PDB entry 3RMK | X-ray diffraction, 1.95 A resolution | chains A and B of the 6 polymer chains in the assembly

[Chain A]
Molecule: Toluene-4-monooxygenase system protein A
From: Pseudomonas mendocina
Notes: EC 1.14.13.-
Reference sequence: Q00456 (TMOA_PSEME); residue numbers follow UniProt; this construct covers 2-493
Chain sequence (492 residues; row label = number of the first residue in the row):
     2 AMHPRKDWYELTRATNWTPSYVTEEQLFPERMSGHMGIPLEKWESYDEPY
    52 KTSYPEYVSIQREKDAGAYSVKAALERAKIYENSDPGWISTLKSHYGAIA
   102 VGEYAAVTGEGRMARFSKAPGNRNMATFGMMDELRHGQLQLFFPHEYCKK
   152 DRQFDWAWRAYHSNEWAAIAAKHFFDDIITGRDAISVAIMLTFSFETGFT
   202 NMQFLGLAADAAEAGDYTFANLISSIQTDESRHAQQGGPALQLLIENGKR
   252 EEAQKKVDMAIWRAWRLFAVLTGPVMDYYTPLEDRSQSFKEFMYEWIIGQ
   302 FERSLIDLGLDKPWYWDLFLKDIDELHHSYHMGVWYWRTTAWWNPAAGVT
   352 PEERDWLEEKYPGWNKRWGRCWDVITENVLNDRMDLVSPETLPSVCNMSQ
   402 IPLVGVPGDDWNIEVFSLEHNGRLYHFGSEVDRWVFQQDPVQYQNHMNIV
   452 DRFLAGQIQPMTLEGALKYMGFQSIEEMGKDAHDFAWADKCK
Sequence notes: conflict Trp336 (Leu in Q00456), Tyr337 (Asp in Q00456)
Bound ions: Fe ion site 1: Glu104, Glu134, His137 (together with 4-bromophenol); Fe ion site 2: Glu134, Glu197, Glu231, His234 (together with 4-bromophenol); Ca2+ site 1 near Asp259 (its only coordinating residue here); Ca2+ site 2: Asn345, Glu477, Met479
Ligand contacts:
  - 4-bromophenol (BML), molecule 1: His96, Ile100, Phe196, Gln204, Ala265, Leu268, Phe269, Leu272, Thr273
  - 4-bromophenol (BML), molecule 2: Ile100, Gly103, Glu104, Ala107, Glu134, Phe176, Ile180, Leu192, Phe196, Glu197, Thr201, Glu231, His234
  - 4-bromophenol (BML), molecule 3: Trp167, Ser330, Tyr331, Gly334, Val335, Trp338, Thr341, Pro394, Pro403, Val405
  - 4-bromophenol (BML), molecule 4: Trp338, Thr341, Pro390, Glu391, Thr392, Leu393, Phe454, Met462, Thr463, Leu464, Ala467
Curated features (UniProtKB/Swiss-Prot):
  - binding site (Fe cation): Glu104, Glu134, His137, Glu197, Glu231, His234
  - mutagenesis: Gly103 (G103L: Increases production of m-cresol, instread of p-cresol), Thr201 (T201A: Strongly increases consumption of dioxygen in the absence of bound substrate), Gln228 (Q228A: Shows a strong decrease in the catalytic efficiency for hydroxylation and only a minor change in the affinity for toluene)

[Chain B]
Molecule: Toluene-4-monooxygenase system protein E
From: Pseudomonas mendocina
Notes: EC 1.14.13.-
Reference sequence: Q00460 (TMOE_PSEME); residues 2-307 here = UniProt positions 2-307
Chain sequence (306 residues; each row starts with the number of its first residue):
     2 SFESKKPMRTWSHLAEMRKKPSEYDIVSRKLHYSTNNPDSPWELSPDSPM
    52 NLWYKQYRNASPLKHDNWDAFTDPDQLVYRTYNLMQDGQESYVQSLFDQF
   102 NEREHDQMVREGWEHTMARCYSPLRYLFHCLQMSSAYVQQMAPASTISNC
   152 CILQTADSLRWLTHTAYRTHELSLTYPDAGLGEHERELWEKEPGWQGLRE
   202 LMEKQLTAFDWGEAFVSLNLVVKPMIVESIFKPLQQQAWENNDTLLPLLI
   252 DSQLKDAERHSRWSKALVKHALENPDNHAVIEGWIEKWRPLADRAAEAYL
   302 SMLSSD
Disordered / not traced: 306-307
Bound ions: Ca2+ site 1 near Asp40 (its only coordinating residue here); Ca2+ site 2: Asp179 (shared with 1 residue of chain E)
Ligand contacts: 4-bromophenol (BML): Glu91, Val94, Gln95, Phe98, Thr164, His165, Tyr168

[Chain A / chain B interface]
Residue-residue contacts (201):
  Ala2(A) - Asp99(B)  hydrogen bond (backbone-side chain)
  Ala2(A) - Asn102(B)  hydrogen bond (backbone-side chain)
  Ala2(A) - Glu103(B)  hydrogen bond (backbone-side chain)
  Met3(A) - Gln95(B)
  Met3(A) - Asp99(B)
  Met3(A) - Tyr168(B)
  His4(A) - Asn102(B)  hydrogen bond
  His4(A) - Tyr168(B)  hydrogen bond (backbone-side chain)
  His4(A) - Glu172(B)  salt bridge
  His4(A) - Leu175(B)
  Asp8(A) - His171(B)  hydrogen bond (backbone-side chain)
  Trp9(A) - Thr164(B)
  Trp9(A) - Tyr168(B)
  Trp9(A) - His171(B)
  Leu12(A) - Arg126(B)
  Leu12(A) - Ala167(B)  hydrophobic
  Leu12(A) - Thr170(B)
  Leu12(A) - His171(B)
  Leu12(A) - Gly183(B)
  Thr13(A) - Leu163(B)
  Thr13(A) - Ala167(B)
  Ala15(A) - Arg126(B)  hydrogen bond (backbone-side chain)
  Ala15(A) - Tyr127(B)  hydrogen bond (backbone-side chain)
  Thr16(A) - Tyr127(B)
  Thr16(A) - His130(B)
  Thr16(A) - Leu163(B)
  Asn17(A) - Tyr127(B)
  Asn17(A) - Arg187(B)
  Trp18(A) - Cys131(B)  hydrophobic
  Trp18(A) - Arg187(B)
  Trp18(A) - Trp190(B)
  Trp18(A) - Glu191(B)
  Trp18(A) - Arg200(B)
  Trp18(A) - Glu204(B)  hydrogen bond
  Thr19(A) - Arg187(B)  hydrogen bond
  Thr19(A) - Glu191(B)  hydrogen bond (backbone-side chain)
  Thr19(A) - Arg200(B)  hydrogen bond (backbone-side chain)
  Pro20(A) - Arg200(B)
  Pro20(A) - Glu204(B)
  Ser21(A) - Arg200(B)  hydrogen bond
  Ser21(A) - Glu204(B)  hydrogen bond (backbone-side chain)
  Tyr22(A) - Gln197(B)  hydrogen bond
  Tyr22(A) - Arg200(B)
  Tyr22(A) - Glu201(B)
  Tyr22(A) - Glu204(B)  hydrogen bond (backbone-side chain)
  Val23(A) - Glu204(B)  hydrogen bond (backbone-side chain)
  Val23(A) - Thr208(B)
  Gln27(A) - Thr208(B)
  Leu28(A) - Leu207(B)  hydrophobic
  Arg32(A) - Pro50(B)  hydrogen bond (side chain-backbone)
  Arg32(A) - Trp54(B)
  Met33(A) - Met51(B)  hydrophobic
  Met33(A) - Trp54(B)
  Glu45(A) - Arg187(B)  salt bridge
  Tyr55(A) - Tyr83(B)  hydrogen bond
  Tyr55(A) - Gln87(B)  hydrogen bond
  Tyr55(A) - Glu91(B)
  Tyr55(A) - Ala157(B)
  Tyr55(A) - Asp158(B)
  Tyr55(A) - Arg161(B)
  Pro56(A) - Glu91(B)
  Tyr58(A) - Tyr80(B)  hydrogen bond
  Val59(A) - Asn84(B)
  Ser60(A) - Asp88(B)
  Gln62(A) - Tyr80(B)  hydrogen bond
  Gln62(A) - Asn84(B)
  Arg63(A) - Leu85(B)
  Arg63(A) - Asp88(B)  salt bridge
  Asp66(A) - Tyr80(B)
  Asp66(A) - Arg81(B)
  Tyr70(A) - Arg81(B)
  Val102(A) - Leu32(B)
  Val102(A) - Tyr34(B)  hydrophobic
  Tyr105(A) - Leu32(B)  hydrophobic
  Tyr105(A) - His33(B)
  Tyr105(A) - Ser146(B)  hydrogen bond (side chain-backbone)
  Tyr105(A) - Ser149(B)
  Tyr105(A) - Asn150(B)  hydrogen bond
  Ala106(A) - Tyr34(B)
  Val108(A) - Gln140(B)
  Val108(A) - Ile153(B)  hydrophobic
  Thr109(A) - Tyr55(B)
  Thr109(A) - Gln140(B)  hydrogen bond
  Gly112(A) - Gln140(B)
  Gly112(A) - Gln141(B)  hydrogen bond (backbone-side chain)
  Arg113(A) - Met51(B)
  Arg113(A) - Tyr55(B)  hydrogen bond
  Arg113(A) - Gln141(B)  hydrogen bond
  Ala115(A) - Met134(B)
  Ala115(A) - Ala137(B)  hydrophobic
  Arg116(A) - Met134(B)
  Arg116(A) - Leu207(B)  hydrogen bond (side chain-backbone)
  Arg116(A) - Phe210(B)
  Phe117(A) - Tyr138(B)  hydrophobic
  Phe117(A) - Gln141(B)
  Arg124(A) - His130(B)  hydrogen bond
  Arg124(A) - Gln133(B)
  Arg124(A) - Met134(B)
  Asn125(A) - His130(B)
  Asn125(A) - Gln133(B)  hydrogen bond
  Asn125(A) - Leu160(B)
  Thr128(A) - Gln133(B)  hydrogen bond
  Thr128(A) - Thr156(B)
  Thr128(A) - Leu160(B)
  Phe129(A) - Leu160(B)  hydrophobic
  Met131(A) - Gln140(B)
  Met131(A) - Thr156(B)
  Met132(A) - Tyr80(B)
  Met132(A) - Tyr83(B)  hydrophobic
  Met132(A) - Ile153(B)  hydrophobic
  Met132(A) - Leu154(B)  hydrophobic
  Met132(A) - Ala157(B)  hydrophobic
  Leu135(A) - Asn150(B)
  Arg136(A) - Tyr80(B)
  Gln139(A) - Val28(B)
  Gln139(A) - Ser29(B)
  Gln139(A) - Val79(B)
  Gln139(A) - Tyr80(B)  hydrogen bond (side chain-backbone)
  Gln139(A) - Asn150(B)
  Leu142(A) - Trp12(B)
  Leu142(A) - Ile27(B)
  Leu142(A) - Val28(B)
  Leu142(A) - Leu32(B)  hydrophobic
  Phe143(A) - Glu24(B)
  Phe143(A) - Val28(B)  hydrophobic
  His146(A) - Arg10(B)
  His146(A) - Thr11(B)  hydrogen bond
  His146(A) - Trp12(B)
  His146(A) - Ile27(B)
  Cys149(A) - Pro8(B)
  Cys149(A) - Met9(B)
  Cys149(A) - Trp12(B)  hydrophobic
  Lys150(A) - Pro8(B)
  Lys150(A) - Met9(B)  hydrogen bond (backbone-backbone)
  Lys151(A) - Pro8(B)
  Asp152(A) - Pro8(B)
  Arg153(A) - Lys6(B)
  Arg153(A) - Lys7(B)  hydrogen bond (side chain-backbone)
  Arg153(A) - Pro8(B)
  Arg153(A) - Met9(B)
  Phe155(A) - Trp12(B)
  Asp156(A) - Met9(B)
  Asp156(A) - Trp12(B)
  Asp156(A) - Ser13(B)  hydrogen bond
  Ala158(A) - Trp12(B)  hydrophobic
  Trp159(A) - Trp12(B)  hydrophobic
  Trp159(A) - Ser13(B)
  Trp159(A) - His14(B)  hydrogen bond
  Trp159(A) - Arg30(B)
  Trp159(A) - Lys31(B)  hydrogen bond (side chain-backbone)
  Trp159(A) - Leu32(B)
  Tyr162(A) - Tyr34(B)
  His163(A) - Lys31(B)  hydrogen bond (side chain-backbone)
  His163(A) - Tyr34(B)
  His163(A) - Asn37(B)  hydrogen bond
  Ile170(A) - Glu44(B)
  Lys173(A) - Tyr34(B)
  Lys173(A) - Glu44(B)
  His174(A) - Glu44(B)
  His174(A) - Leu45(B)
  Asp177(A) - Tyr34(B)  hydrogen bond
  Asp177(A) - Trp43(B)
  Asp177(A) - Glu44(B)  hydrogen bond (side chain-backbone)
  Asp177(A) - Leu45(B)
  Asp178(A) - Leu45(B)
  Thr181(A) - Trp43(B)
  Thr181(A) - Met51(B)
  Gly182(A) - Met51(B)
  Arg183(A) - Met51(B)
  Val442(A) - Ser46(B)
  Val442(A) - Asp48(B)
  Val442(A) - Ser49(B)
  Gln443(A) - Leu45(B)
  Gln443(A) - Ser46(B)  hydrogen bond (backbone-backbone)
  Gln443(A) - Ser49(B)
  Gln443(A) - Pro50(B)
  Tyr444(A) - Ser46(B)
  Gln445(A) - Ser46(B)
  Asn446(A) - Ser46(B)  hydrogen bond (backbone-side chain)
  Asn446(A) - Pro47(B)
  His447(A) - Glu44(B)  salt bridge
  His447(A) - Leu45(B)
  His447(A) - Ser46(B)
  His447(A) - Pro47(B)
  Arg453(A) - Glu44(B)  salt bridge
  Glu465(A) - Ser2(B)  hydrogen bond (side chain-backbone)
  Glu465(A) - Phe3(B)  hydrogen bond (side chain-backbone)
  Leu468(A) - Phe3(B)  hydrophobic
  Lys469(A) - Ser2(B)  hydrogen bond
  Lys469(A) - Phe3(B)
  Phe473(A) - Phe3(B)
  Gln474(A) - Lys6(B)  hydrogen bond (backbone-side chain)
  Ser475(A) - Glu4(B)
  Ser475(A) - Lys6(B)
  Ile476(A) - Phe3(B)
  Ile476(A) - Glu4(B)  hydrogen bond (backbone-backbone)
  Ile476(A) - Ser5(B)
  Glu477(A) - Glu4(B)
  Glu477(A) - Ser5(B)  hydrogen bond
  Glu477(A) - Lys6(B)  hydrogen bond (side chain-backbone)
  Met479(A) - Phe3(B)  hydrophobic
Interface residues without a listed pair, chain A (93 interface residues in all): Phe29, Pro30, Asp133, Pro145, Arg160, Asp184
Interface residues without a listed pair, chain B (90 interface residues in all): Leu53, Phe98, Met142, Lys205

[Summary]
Chain A and chain B form an interface of 93 and 90 residues respectively; the contacts include 52 hydrogen
bonds and 5 salt bridges. Polar pairs include His4(A)-Glu172(B), Glu45(A)-Arg187(B) and Arg63(A)-Asp88(B).
Ligands of chain A: 4 copies of 4-bromophenol. Bound to chain B: 4-bromophenol.
Chain A is Toluene-4-monooxygenase system protein A and chain B is Toluene-4-monooxygenase system protein E,
both from Pseudomonas mendocina; the structure, Toluene 4 monooxygenase H with 4-bromophenol, was determined
by X-ray diffraction together with 3Q14, 3Q2A, 3Q3M, 3Q3N, 3Q3O and 3RI7 from the same study.
